PDB entry 4NXB | X-ray diffraction, 2.56 A resolution | chains A and B

# Chain A (and B)
Molecule: Phototropin-2
Organism: Arabidopsis thaliana
Notes: EC 2.7.11.1; fragment: lov domain; chain B of this document is another copy of the same molecule, construct and numbering; everything in this record applies to it too
Reference sequence: P93025 (PHOT2_ARATH); numbering as in UniProt (aligned over 388-496)
Chain sequence (118 residues; each row starts with the number of its first residue):
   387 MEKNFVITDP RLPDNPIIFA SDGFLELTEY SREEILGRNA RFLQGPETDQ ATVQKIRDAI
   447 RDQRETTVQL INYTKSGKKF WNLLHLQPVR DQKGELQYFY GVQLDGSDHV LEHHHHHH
Not modelled in the structure: 387-388, 498-504 (chain B: 387-388, 493-504)
Construct notes: expression tag (387, 497-504); engineered mutation Thr-394 (Ser in P93025), Gly-409 (Ser in P93025), Thr-452 (Ile in P93025), Leu-470 (Phe in P93025), Val-475 (Met in P93025), Tyr-486 (Ile in P93025)
Modified positions: Tyr-486 (3,5-dichloro-l-tyrosine; 2LT)
Small-molecule neighbours: FMN (flavin mononucleotide): Val-392, Thr-394, Asn-401, Asn-425, Ala-426, Arg-427, Leu-429, Gln-430, Val-439, Ile-442, Arg-443, Ile-446, Leu-456, Asn-458, Asn-468, Leu-470, Leu-472, Phe-485, Tyr-486, Gly-487, Gln-489
Swiss-Prot annotation at these positions:
  - binding site (FMN): Asn-425, Arg-427, Gln-430, Arg-443, Asn-458, Asn-468, Gln-489
  - mutagenesis: Val-392 (V392T: Red-shifted emitted light fluorescence (502 nm) but normal absorption (maximum at 447 nm); when associated with K-489), Gln-489 (Q489K: Blue-shifted light absorption (maximum at 441 nm) and emitted fluorescence (487 nm). Red-shifted light emitted fluorescence (502 nm) but normal absorption (maximum at 447 nm) ...)

# Chain A / chain B interface
Contacting residue pairs (23; chain A residue first):
  Phe-391(A) / Phe-391(B)  hydrophobic
  Phe-391(A) / Tyr-486(B)
  Ile-393(A) / Ile-393(B)  hydrophobic
  Ile-393(A) / Phe-405(B)  hydrophobic
  Phe-405(A) / Ile-393(B)  hydrophobic
  Phe-405(A) / Tyr-486(B)
  Ala-406(A) / Tyr-486(B)
  Ser-407(A) / Tyr-486(B)
  Asp-408(A) / Gln-473(B)  hydrogen bond
  Asp-408(A) / Tyr-486(B)
  Arg-418(A) / Tyr-486(B)
  Glu-419(A) / Gln-478(B)
  Gln-473(A) / Asp-408(B)  hydrogen bond
  Gln-478(A) / Glu-419(B)
  Tyr-484(A) / Phe-405(B)  hydrophobic
  Tyr-486(A) / Lys-389(B)
  Tyr-486(A) / Phe-391(B)
  Tyr-486(A) / Phe-405(B)
  Tyr-486(A) / Ala-406(B)
  Tyr-486(A) / Ser-407(B)
  Tyr-486(A) / Asp-408(B)
  Tyr-486(A) / Arg-418(B)
  Val-488(A) / Lys-389(B)
Other interface residues (no listed pair), chain A (16 interface residues in all): Lys-389, Gly-409, Val-475
Other interface residues (no listed pair), chain B (16 interface residues in all): Gly-409, Val-475, Tyr-484, Val-488

# Overview
Chain A and chain B each contribute 16 residues to their interface, with 2 hydrogen bonds. Its one
hydrogen-bonded contact is Asp-408(A)/Gln-473(B). Ligands of chain A: flavin mononucleotide. UniProt lists 7
FMN-binding residues and 2 mutagenesis sites on chain A.
Chain A and chain B are both Phototropin-2 (Arabidopsis thaliana); the structure, Crystal structure of
iLOV-I486(2LT) at pH 7.0, was determined by X-ray diffraction, deposited together with 4NX2, 4NXE, 4NXF and
4NXG.
